4DC6 - chain A; structure by X-ray diffraction, 1.48 A resolution.

== Chain A ==
Protein: Thaumatin I
From: Thaumatococcus daniellii
UniProtKB: Q8RVT0 (Q8RVT0_THADA); numbering as in UniProt (aligned over 1-207)
Chain sequence (207 residues; numbered 1 to 207; the number before each row is that of its first residue):
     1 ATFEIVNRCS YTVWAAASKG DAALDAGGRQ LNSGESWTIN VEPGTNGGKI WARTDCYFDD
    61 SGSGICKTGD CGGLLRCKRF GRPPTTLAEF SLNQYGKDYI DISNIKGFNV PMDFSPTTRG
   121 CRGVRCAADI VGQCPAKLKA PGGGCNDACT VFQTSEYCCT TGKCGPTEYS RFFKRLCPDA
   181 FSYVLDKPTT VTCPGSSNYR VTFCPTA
Not modelled in the structure: 207
Disulfides: C9-C204, C56-C66, C71-C77, C121-C193, C126-C177, C134-C145, C149-C158, C159-C164

== Summary ==
Chain A is Thaumatin I (Thaumatococcus daniellii); the structure, Crystal Structure of Thaumatin Exposed to
Excessive SONICC Imaging Laser Dose, was determined by X-ray diffraction together with 4DC5, 4DC7 and 4DC8
from the same study.
